PDB entry 9GCT | electron microscopy, 3.70 A resolution | chains P and Y of the 30 polymer chains in the assembly

== Chain P (and Y) ==
Molecule: Transcription termination factor Rho
Source organism: Escherichia coli
Notes: EC 3.6.4.-; chain Y of this document is another copy of the same molecule, construct and numbering; everything in this record applies to it too
Reference sequence: P0AG30 (RHO_ECOLI); numbering as in UniProt (aligned over 1-419)
Sequence (419 residues; numbered 1 to 419; the number before each row is that of its first residue):
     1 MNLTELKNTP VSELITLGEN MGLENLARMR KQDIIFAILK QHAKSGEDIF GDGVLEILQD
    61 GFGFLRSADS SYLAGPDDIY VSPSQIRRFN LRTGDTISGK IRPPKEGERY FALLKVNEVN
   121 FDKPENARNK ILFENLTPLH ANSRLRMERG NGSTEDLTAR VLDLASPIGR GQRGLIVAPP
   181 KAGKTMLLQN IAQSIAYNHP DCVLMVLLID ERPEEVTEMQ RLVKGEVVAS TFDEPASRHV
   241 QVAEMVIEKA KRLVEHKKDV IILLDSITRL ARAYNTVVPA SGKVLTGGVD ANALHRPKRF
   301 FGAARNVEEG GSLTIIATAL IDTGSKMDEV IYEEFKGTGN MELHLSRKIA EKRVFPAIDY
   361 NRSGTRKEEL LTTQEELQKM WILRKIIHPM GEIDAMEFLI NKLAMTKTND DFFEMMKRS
Bound ions: Mg2+: Thr185 (together with ATP)
Residues lining bound ligands: ATP (adenosine-5'-triphosphate): Pro179, Pro180, Lys181, Ala182, Gly183, Lys184, Thr185, Met186, Arg212, Arg353, Phe355

== Chain P / chain Y interface ==
Residue-residue contacts (56):
  Asn25(P) - Asn90(Y)
  Leu26(P) - Arg128(Y)
  Leu26(P) - Asn129(Y)
  Ala27(P) - Arg128(Y)
  Ala27(P) - Asn129(Y)
  Ala27(P) - Lys130(Y)  hydrogen bond (backbone-backbone)
  Ala27(P) - Ile131(Y)  hydrophobic
  Arg28(P) - Asn90(Y)  hydrogen bond (side chain-backbone)
  Arg28(P) - Arg92(Y)  hydrogen bond (backbone-side chain)
  Arg28(P) - Ala127(Y)  hydrogen bond (side chain-backbone)
  Arg28(P) - Arg128(Y)
  Arg28(P) - Leu132(Y)
  Met29(P) - Leu132(Y)
  Met29(P) - Asn135(Y)  hydrogen bond (backbone-side chain)
  Arg30(P) - Glu134(Y)
  Arg30(P) - Asn135(Y)
  Lys31(P) - Glu134(Y)
  Lys31(P) - Asn135(Y)  hydrogen bond (side chain-backbone)
  Lys181(P) - Asn340(Y)
  Lys181(P) - Glu342(Y)  salt bridge
  Lys181(P) - Gly364(Y)
  Lys181(P) - Thr365(Y)
  Lys181(P) - Arg366(Y)
  Arg212(P) - Arg173(Y)
  Arg212(P) - Gly337(Y)  hydrogen bond (side chain-backbone)
  Arg212(P) - Thr338(Y)
  Arg212(P) - Gly339(Y)  hydrogen bond (side chain-backbone)
  Arg212(P) - Asn340(Y)
  Arg212(P) - Arg366(Y)
  Pro213(P) - Pro138(Y)  hydrophobic
  Glu214(P) - Leu139(Y)
  Glu214(P) - His140(Y)  hydrogen bond (backbone-side chain)
  Glu214(P) - Gly171(Y)
  Glu214(P) - Arg173(Y)  salt bridge
  Glu214(P) - Ala304(Y)
  Glu214(P) - Arg305(Y)
  Glu214(P) - Asn306(Y)  hydrogen bond (side chain-backbone)
  Glu215(P) - His140(Y)  hydrogen bond (backbone-side chain)
  Glu215(P) - Arg173(Y)  salt bridge
  Glu215(P) - Arg366(Y)
  Thr217(P) - Pro138(Y)  hydrogen bond (side chain-backbone)
  Thr217(P) - Leu139(Y)
  Glu218(P) - His140(Y)
  Thr231(P) - Lys298(Y)
  Phe232(P) - Lys298(Y)
  Phe232(P) - Glu334(Y)
  Phe232(P) - Gly337(Y)
  Phe232(P) - Thr338(Y)
  Asp233(P) - Lys298(Y)
  Asp233(P) - Arg299(Y)  salt bridge
  Arg272(P) - Glu333(Y)  salt bridge
  Thr276(P) - Ala291(Y)
  Gly324(P) - Glu329(Y)
  Ser325(P) - Glu333(Y)
  Glu351(P) - His388(Y)  salt bridge
  Arg353(P) - Lys385(Y)
Other interface residues (no listed pair), chain P (24 interface residues in all): Val11
Other interface residues (no listed pair), chain Y (37 interface residues in all): Asp95, Thr137, Leu294

== In short ==
The interface between chain P and chain Y involves 24 residues on one side and 37 on the other; the contacts
include 12 hydrogen bonds and 6 salt bridges. Polar contacts include Lys181(P)-Glu342(Y), Glu214(P)-Arg173(Y)
and Glu215(P)-Arg173(Y). Ligands of chain P: ATP.
Chain P and chain Y are both Transcription termination factor Rho (Escherichia coli); the structure,
Rho-ATP-Psu complex II expanded, was determined by electron microscopy (same publication as 8PEU, 8PEW, 8PEX,
8PEY and 9GCS).
